PDB entry 8TET | electron microscopy, 4.26 A resolution (low resolution: residue-level contacts below are approximate; hydrogen-bond / salt-bridge calls are withheld) | chains G and U of the 24 polymer chains in the assembly

# Chain G
Protein: Capsid vertex component 1
From: Human herpesvirus 5 strain AD169
UniProt: P16799 (CVC1_HCMVA); numbering as in UniProt (aligned over 1-594)
Chain sequence (594 residues; numbered 1 to 594; the number before each row is that of its first residue):
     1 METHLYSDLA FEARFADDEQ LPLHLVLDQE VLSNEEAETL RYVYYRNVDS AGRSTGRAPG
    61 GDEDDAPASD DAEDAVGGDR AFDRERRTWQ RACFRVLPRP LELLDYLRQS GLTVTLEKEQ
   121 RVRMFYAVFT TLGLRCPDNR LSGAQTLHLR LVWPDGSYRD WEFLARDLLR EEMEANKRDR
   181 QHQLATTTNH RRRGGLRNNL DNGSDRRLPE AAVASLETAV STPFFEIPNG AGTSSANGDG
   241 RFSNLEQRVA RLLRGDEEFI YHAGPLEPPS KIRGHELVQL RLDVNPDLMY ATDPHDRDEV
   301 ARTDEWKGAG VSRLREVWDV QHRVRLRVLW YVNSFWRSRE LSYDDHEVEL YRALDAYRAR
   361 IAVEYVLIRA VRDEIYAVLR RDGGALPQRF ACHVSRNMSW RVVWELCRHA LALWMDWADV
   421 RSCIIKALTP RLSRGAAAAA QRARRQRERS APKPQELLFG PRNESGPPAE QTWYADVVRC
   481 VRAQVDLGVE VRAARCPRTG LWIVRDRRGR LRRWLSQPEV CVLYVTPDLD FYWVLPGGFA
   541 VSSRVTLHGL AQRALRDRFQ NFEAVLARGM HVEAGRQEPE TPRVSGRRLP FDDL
Unresolved in the structure: 177-296, 593-594

# Chain U
Protein: Triplex capsid protein 2
From: Human herpesvirus 5 strain AD169
UniProt: P16728 (TRX2_HCMVA); residues 1-306 here = UniProt positions 1-306
Chain sequence (306 residues; row label = number of the first residue in the row):
     1 MAAMEANIFC TFDHKLSIAD VGKLTKLVAA VVPIPQRLHL IKHYQLGLHQ FVDHTRGYVR
    61 LRGLLRNMTL TLMRRVEGNQ ILLHVPTHGL LYTVLNTGPV TWEKGDALCV LPPLFHGPLA
   121 RENLLTLGQW ELVLPWIVPM PLALEINQRL LIMGLFSLDR SYEEVKAAVQ QLQTITFRDA
   181 TFTIPDPVID QHLLIDMKTA CLSMSMVANL ASELTMTYVR KLALEDSSML LVKCQELLMR
   241 LDRERSVGEP RTPARPQHVS PDDEIARLSA LFVMLRQLDD LIREQVVFTV CDVSPDNKSA
   301 TCIFKG
Unresolved in the structure: 1-3, 243-253

# Chain G / chain U interface
Residue-residue contacts - 42 pairs, chain G then chain U:
  Arg86(G) with Ser161(U); Glu164(U)
  Arg91(G) with Asp159(U)
  Glu563(G) with Ser161(U)
  Ala564(G) with Ser161(U)
  Val565(G) with Asp159(U); Arg160(U); Ser161(U)
  Leu566(G) with Ser157(U); Leu158(U); Asp159(U); Arg160(U); Tyr162(U); Val165(U); Ile189(U)
  Ala567(G) with Leu158(U)
  Arg568(G) with Ile189(U); Gln191(U); Leu194(U)
  Gly569(G) with Ile189(U)
  Met570(G) with Val188(U); Ile189(U)
  His571(G) with His54(U); Thr55(U); Tyr162(U); Val188(U)
  Val572(G) with Met153(U); Ser157(U); Val165(U); Val169(U); Pro187(U); Ile189(U)
  Glu573(G) with Tyr162(U); Gln173(U); Pro185(U)
  Ala574(G) with Tyr162(U)
  Gly575(G) with Tyr162(U)
  Arg576(G) with His54(U); Asp186(U)
  Gln577(G) with Thr55(U)
  Glu578(G) with Thr55(U)
  Pro579(G) with Thr55(U)
Also at the interface, not in a pair above, chain G (20 interface residues in all): Arg434
Also at the interface, not in a pair above, chain U (23 interface residues in all): Arg56, Glu163, Ile184

# Summary
20 residues of chain G face 23 of chain U across their interface.
Here chain G is Capsid vertex component 1 and chain U is Triplex capsid protein 2, both from Human herpesvirus
5 strain AD169. Entry 8TET (Human cytomegalovirus portal vertex, non-infectious enveloped particle (NIEP)
configuration 1 (NC1)) was determined by electron microscopy (same publication as 8TEP, 8TES, 8TEU and 8TEW).
